4NAH - chains B and F of the 6 polymer chains in the assembly; structure by X-ray diffraction, 2.38 A resolution.

[Chain B (and F)]
Protein: Phosphopantetheine adenylyltransferase
Source organism: Staphylococcus aureus
Notes: EC 2.7.7.3; chain F of this document is another copy of the same molecule, construct and numbering; everything in this record applies to it too
UniProtKB: P63820 (COAD_STAAW); residue numbers follow UniProt; this construct covers 1-160
Chain sequence (160 residues; row label = number of the first residue in the row):
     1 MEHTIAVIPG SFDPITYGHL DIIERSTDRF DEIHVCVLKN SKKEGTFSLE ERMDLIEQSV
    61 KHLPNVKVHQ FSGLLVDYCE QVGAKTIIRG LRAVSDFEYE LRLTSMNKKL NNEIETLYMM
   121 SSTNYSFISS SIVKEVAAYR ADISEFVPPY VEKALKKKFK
Ligand contacts:
  - 2VJ (2-[(2-{(1S,2S)-2-[(3,4-dichlorobenzyl)carbamoyl]cyclohexyl}-6-ethylpyrimidin-4-yl)sulfanyl]-1H-imidazole-5-carboxylic acid), molecule 1: P9, G10, C36, V37, L38, F71, G73, L74, L75, I87, R89, Y99, E100, L103, M106, N107
  - 2VJ, molecule 2: I132, E135, V136, Y139
  - ATP-gamma-S (AGS; phosphothiophosphoric acid-adenylate ester): P9, G10, S11, F12, G18, H19, I22, R89, G90, L91, R92, D96, E100, S121, Y125, I128, S129, S130, S131
Swiss-Prot annotation at these positions:
  - binding site (ATP): S11, F12, H19, G90 to R92, E100, S121, Y125 to S131
  - binding site (substrate): S11, K43, L75, R89

[Interface between chain B and chain F]
Contacting residue pairs - 43 pairs, chain B then chain F:
  M1(B) - D28(F)
  M1(B) - R29(F)
  M1(B) - F30(F)
  M1(B) - D31(F)
  E2(B) - D28(F)
  R25(B) - E115(F)  salt bridge
  D28(B) - M1(F)
  R29(B) - M1(F)
  R29(B) - K85(F)  hydrogen bond (side chain-backbone)
  R29(B) - T86(F)  hydrogen bond
  R29(B) - E115(F)
  F30(B) - M1(F)  hydrogen bond (backbone-side chain)
  D31(B) - M1(F)
  K85(B) - R29(F)  hydrogen bond (backbone-side chain)
  T86(B) - R29(F)  hydrogen bond
  L91(B) - F97(F)  hydrophobic
  A93(B) - F97(F)
  V94(B) - V94(F)  hydrophobic
  V94(B) - F97(F)
  F97(B) - L91(F)  hydrophobic
  F97(B) - A93(F)
  F97(B) - V94(F)
  F97(B) - F97(F)  hydrophobic
  F97(B) - M120(F)
  L101(B) - M120(F)
  T104(B) - M120(F)
  K108(B) - R25(F)
  E113(B) - R29(F)
  E115(B) - R25(F)  salt bridge
  E115(B) - R29(F)
  E115(B) - M119(F)
  L117(B) - L117(F)  hydrophobic
  L117(B) - Y118(F)
  L117(B) - M119(F)  hydrophobic
  Y118(B) - L117(F)
  Y118(B) - Y118(F)  hydrogen bond (backbone-backbone)
  Y118(B) - M120(F)  hydrophobic
  M119(B) - E115(F)
  M119(B) - L117(F)  hydrophobic
  M120(B) - F97(F)  hydrophobic
  M120(B) - L101(F)  hydrophobic
  M120(B) - T104(F)
  M120(B) - Y118(F)  hydrophobic
Also at the interface, not in a pair above, chain B (26 interface residues in all): R92, E98, E100, T116
Also at the interface, not in a pair above, chain F (24 interface residues in all): T4, T27, R92, E98, T116

[In short]
The interface between chain B and chain F involves 26 residues on one side and 24 on the other, with 6
hydrogen bonds and 2 salt bridges. Among the polar pairs are R25(B)-E115(F), R29(B)-K85(F) and R29(B)-T86(F).
Chain B binds compound 2VJ and ATP-gamma-S.
Chain B and chain F are both Phosphopantetheine adenylyltransferase (Staphylococcus aureus); the structure,
Inhibitors of 4-Phosphopanthetheine Adenylyltransferase (PPAT), was determined by X-ray diffraction together
with 4NAT and 4NAU from the same study.
